PDB entry 2JEX | X-ray diffraction, 2.35 A resolution | chain A

[Chain A]
Molecule: Regulatory protein E2
From: Bovine papillomavirus type 1
Notes: fragment: n-terminal trans-activation domain (tad), residues 1-209
UniProt: P03122 (VE2_BPV1); residues 1-209 here = UniProt positions 1-209
Sequence (209 residues; row label = number of the first residue in the row):
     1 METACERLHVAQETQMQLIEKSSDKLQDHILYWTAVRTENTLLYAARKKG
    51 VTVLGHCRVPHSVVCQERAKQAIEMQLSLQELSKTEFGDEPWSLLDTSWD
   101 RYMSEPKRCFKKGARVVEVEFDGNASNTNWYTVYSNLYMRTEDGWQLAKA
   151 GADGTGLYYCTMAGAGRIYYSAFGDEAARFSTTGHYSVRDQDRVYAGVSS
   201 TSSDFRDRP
Unresolved in the structure: 1-2, 200-209
Sequence notes: engineered mutation A172 (Arg in P03122)
Reported in the primary citation:
  - mutagenesis - C57A: unchanged binding to E1

[Overview]
From the paper: C57A leaves binding to E1 unchanged.
Chain A is Regulatory protein E2 (Bovine papillomavirus type 1); the structure, Transcription activator
structure reveals redox control of a replication initiation reaction, was determined by X-ray diffraction
together with 2JEU from the same study.
